Entry 3IXV (electron microscopy, 6.80 A resolution (low resolution: residue-level contacts below are approximate; hydrogen-bond / salt-bridge calls are withheld)); this record covers chains L and M of the 12 polymer chains in the assembly.

== Chain L (and M) ==
Protein: Hemocyanin AA6 chain
Organism: Androctonus australis
Notes: chain M of this document is another copy of the same molecule, construct and numbering; everything in this record applies to it too
UniProt: P80476 (HCY6_ANDAU); residue numbers follow UniProt; this construct covers 1-626
Amino-acid sequence (626 residues; each row starts with the number of its first residue):
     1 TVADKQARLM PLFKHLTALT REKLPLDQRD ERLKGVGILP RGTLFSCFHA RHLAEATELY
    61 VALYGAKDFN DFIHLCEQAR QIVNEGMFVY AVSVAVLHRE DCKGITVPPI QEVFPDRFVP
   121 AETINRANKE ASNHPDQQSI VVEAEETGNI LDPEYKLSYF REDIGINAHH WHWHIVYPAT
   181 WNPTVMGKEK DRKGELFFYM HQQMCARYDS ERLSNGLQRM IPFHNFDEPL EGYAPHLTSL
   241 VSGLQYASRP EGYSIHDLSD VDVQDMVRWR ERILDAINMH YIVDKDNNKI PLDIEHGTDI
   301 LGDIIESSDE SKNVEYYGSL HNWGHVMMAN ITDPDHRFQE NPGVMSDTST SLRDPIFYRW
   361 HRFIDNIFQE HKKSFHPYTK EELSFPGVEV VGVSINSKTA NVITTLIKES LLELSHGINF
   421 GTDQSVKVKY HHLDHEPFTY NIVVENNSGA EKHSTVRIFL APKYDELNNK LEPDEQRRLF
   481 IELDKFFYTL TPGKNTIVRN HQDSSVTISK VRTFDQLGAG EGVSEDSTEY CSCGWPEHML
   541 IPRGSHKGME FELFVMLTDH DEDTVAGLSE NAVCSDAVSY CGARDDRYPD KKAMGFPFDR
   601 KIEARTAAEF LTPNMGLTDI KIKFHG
Curated features (UniProtKB/Swiss-Prot):
  - binding site (Cu cation): His-170, His-174, His-201, His-321, His-325, His-361
  - modified residue: Ser-374 (Phosphoserine)

== Interface between chain L and chain M ==
Residue-residue contacts (61; chain L residue first):
  Thr-17(L) with Lys-129(M)
  Ala-121(L) with Gly-243(M); Leu-244(M)
  Glu-122(L) with Ser-242(M)
  Asn-125(L) with Leu-240(M); Val-241(M); Ser-242(M); Gly-243(M)
  Lys-129(L) with Thr-17(M); Val-241(M)
  Ser-132(L) with Asn-419(M)
  Asn-133(L) with Asn-419(M)
  Asn-149(L) with Gln-339(M)
  Leu-151(L) with His-336(M); Arg-337(M); Gln-339(M)
  Gly-232(L) with Phe-338(M)
  Ala-234(L) with Phe-338(M); Glu-340(M)
  His-236(L) with Phe-338(M); Gln-339(M)
  Thr-238(L) with Gly-243(M)
  Leu-240(L) with Asn-125(M)
  Val-241(L) with Asn-125(M); Lys-129(M)
  Ser-242(L) with Glu-122(M); Asn-125(M)
  Gly-243(L) with Ala-121(M); Asn-125(M); Thr-238(M)
  Leu-244(L) with His-236(M)
  Gln-245(L) with Gln-245(M)
  Ser-248(L) with Glu-340(M)
  Pro-250(L) with Tyr-253(M); Thr-332(M)
  Glu-251(L) with His-256(M); Ile-331(M); Thr-332(M); Pro-334(M); Arg-337(M); Phe-338(M)
  Tyr-253(L) with Tyr-253(M)
  His-256(L) with Glu-251(M)
  Ile-331(L) with Glu-251(M)
  Thr-332(L) with Pro-250(M); Glu-251(M)
  Pro-334(L) with Glu-251(M)
  His-336(L) with Leu-151(M)
  Arg-337(L) with Leu-151(M); Glu-251(M)
  Phe-338(L) with Gly-232(M); Ala-234(M); His-236(M); Pro-250(M); Glu-251(M)
  Gln-339(L) with Asn-149(M); His-236(M)
  Glu-340(L) with Ala-234(M); Ser-248(M)
  Asn-419(L) with Ser-132(M); Asn-133(M)
Also at the interface, not in a pair above, chain L (36 interface residues in all): Gly-148, Arg-249, Asp-333
Also at the interface, not in a pair above, chain M (38 interface residues in all): Gly-148, Asp-152, Tyr-233, Arg-249, Asp-333

== Summary ==
36 residues of chain L and 38 residues of chain M are in contact. UniProt lists 6 Cu cation-binding residues
on chain L.
Chain L and chain M are both Hemocyanin AA6 chain (Androctonus australis); the structure, Scorpion Hemocyanin
resting state pseudo atomic model built based on cryo-EM density map, was determined by electron microscopy,
deposited together with 3IXW.
